9G7M - chain A; structure by X-ray diffraction, 2.80 A resolution.

== Chain A ==
Name: Exotoxin A-like protein
Organism: Collimonas fungivorans
UniProt: A0A2A9JQY3 (A0A2A9JQY3_9BURK); residues 1-624 here correspond to UniProt positions 29-652 (UniProt number = residue number + 28)
Sequence (625 residues; each row starts with the number of its first residue; numbering starts at 0):
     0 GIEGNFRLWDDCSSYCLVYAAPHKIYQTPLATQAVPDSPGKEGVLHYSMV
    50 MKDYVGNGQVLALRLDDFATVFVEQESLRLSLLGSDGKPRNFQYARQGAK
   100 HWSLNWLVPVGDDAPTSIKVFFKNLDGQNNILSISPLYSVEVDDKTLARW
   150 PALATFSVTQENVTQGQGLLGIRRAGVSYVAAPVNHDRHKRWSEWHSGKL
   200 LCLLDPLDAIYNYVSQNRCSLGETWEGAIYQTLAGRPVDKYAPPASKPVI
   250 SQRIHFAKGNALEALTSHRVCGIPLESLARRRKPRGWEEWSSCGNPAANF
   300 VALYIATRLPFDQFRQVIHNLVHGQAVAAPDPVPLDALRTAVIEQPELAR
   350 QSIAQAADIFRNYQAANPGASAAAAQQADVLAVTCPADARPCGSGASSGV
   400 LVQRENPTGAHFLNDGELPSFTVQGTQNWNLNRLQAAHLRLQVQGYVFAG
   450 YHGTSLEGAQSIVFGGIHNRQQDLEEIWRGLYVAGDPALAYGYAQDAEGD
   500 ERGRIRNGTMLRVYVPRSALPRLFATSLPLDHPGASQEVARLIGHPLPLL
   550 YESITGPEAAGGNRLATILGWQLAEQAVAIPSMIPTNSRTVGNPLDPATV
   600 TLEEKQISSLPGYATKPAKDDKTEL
Disordered / not traced: 32-39, 285-286, 620-624
Sequence notes: expression tag (0); engineered mutation Ala565 (Glu593 in A0A2A9JQY3)
Cystine bridges: Cys11-Cys15, Cys201-Cys218, Cys270-Cys292, Cys384-Cys391
Metal / ion sites: Ca2+ near Asp204 (its only coordinating residue here)

== Overview ==
Chain A is Exotoxin A-like protein (Collimonas fungivorans); the structure, Crystal structure of Collimonas
fungivorans PE-like toxin, Cfx, was determined by X-ray diffraction, deposited together with 9G7N, 9G7O and
9G7P.
